Entry 8BRS (X-ray diffraction, 1.20 A resolution); this record covers chains A and B.

Chain A:
Molecule: Penicillin G acylase
From: Bacillus sp. FJAT-27231
UniProt: A0A0K9H482 (A0A0K9H482_9BACI); residues 1-212 here correspond to UniProt positions 25-236 (UniProt number = residue number + 24)
Chain sequence (212 residues; each row starts with the number of its first residue):
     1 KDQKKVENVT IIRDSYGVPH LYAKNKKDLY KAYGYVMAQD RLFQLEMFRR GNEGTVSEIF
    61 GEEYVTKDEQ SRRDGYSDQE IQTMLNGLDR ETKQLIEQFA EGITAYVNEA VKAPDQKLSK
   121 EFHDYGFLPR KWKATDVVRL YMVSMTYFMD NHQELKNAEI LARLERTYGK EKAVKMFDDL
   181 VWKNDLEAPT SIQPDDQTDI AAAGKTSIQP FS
Unresolved in the structure: 1-2, 198-212
Sequence notes: engineered mutation Ala201 (Lys225 in A0A0K9H482), Ala202 (Lys226 in A0A0K9H482), Ala203 (Glu227 in A0A0K9H482)
Ion coordination: Ca2+: Glu154 (shared with Asn73(B), Thr75(B), Asp76(B), Glu256(B) of chain B)

Chain B:
Molecule: Penicillin G acylase
From: Bacillus sp. FJAT-27231
UniProt: A0A0K9H482 (A0A0K9H482_9BACI); residues 1-538 here correspond to UniProt positions 268-805 (UniProt number = residue number + 267)
Chain sequence (538 residues; each row starts with the number of its first residue):
     1 SNAMIIGAKK SKSGNALLFS GPQVGFVAPG FLYEVGLHSP GFDMEGSGFI GYPFIMFGAN
    61 QHLALTATAG YGNVTDIFEE KLNPANSTQY FYKGKWRNME KRTETFIVRG EDGKSKKIEE
   121 TFFHTVHGPV ISLDAAANVA YSKSWSFRGT EAKSIQAYMK ANWAKNVKEF QQAASEFTMS
   181 LNWYYADKKG NIAYYHVGKY PIRSNQIDDR FPTPGTGEYE WKGFQSFAKN PQAINPKKGY
   241 VVNWNNKPSK YWRNGEYSIV WGKDNRVQQF INGIEARGKV DLKDLNEINY TASFAQLRTH
   301 YFKPLLIKTL EKYQSENKEY AYLVEQLRKW NNLKEDKNHD GYYDAGVAAF FDEWWNNTHD
   361 KLFNDSLGIV SDLTREITDH RMGATLAYKV LSGEPTNYQW KSAAAAELII LESTDEALAK
   421 LHKEKGEEAD KWRAPIKTMT FGAKSLIAIP HGYGSKTEII EMNRGSENHY IEMTPKQPEG
   481 FNVTPPGQIG FIHKDGTLSE HYEDQLSLYA NWKFKPFLFD KKDVKRASVS VSEFNARK
Unresolved in the structure: 111-113, 528-538
Sequence notes: engineered mutation Ala135 (Lys402 in A0A0K9H482), Ala136 (Glu403 in A0A0K9H482), Ala137 (Lys404 in A0A0K9H482), Ala403 (Lys670 in A0A0K9H482), Ala404 (Glu671 in A0A0K9H482), Ala405 (Glu672 in A0A0K9H482), Leu408 (Lys675 in A0A0K9H482)
Ion coordination: Ca2+ site 1: Asn73, Thr75, Asp76, Glu256 (shared with Glu154(A) of chain A); Ca2+ site 2: Asp336, Asn338, Asp340, Tyr342, Asp344

Interface between chain A and chain B:
Pairs across the interface (297; chain A residue first):
  Asp14(A) with Leu518(B); Ala527(B)
  Ser15(A) with His501(B); Ala527(B), hydrogen bond (side chain-backbone)
  Tyr16(A) with Gln488(B); His501(B), hydrogen bond (backbone-side chain); Asp504(B); Gln505(B); Leu508(B); Lys515(B)
  Gly17(A) with Gln488(B); His501(B)
  Val18(A) with Glu34(B); Gln488(B)
  Pro19(A) with Tyr33(B); Glu34(B); Val35(B); Gly36(B), hydrogen bond (backbone-backbone); Gln488(B)
  His20(A) with Gly36(B); Glu45(B), salt bridge; Leu518(B); Val524(B)
  Leu21(A) with Gly36(B), hydrogen bond (backbone-backbone); Leu37(B); His38(B), hydrogen bond (backbone-backbone)
  Tyr22(A) with His38(B); Lys521(B); Val524(B)
  Ala23(A) with His38(B), hydrogen bond (backbone-backbone); Ser39(B); Pro40(B)
  Lys24(A) with Pro40(B)
  Lys26(A) with Ser39(B); Trp163(B)
  Leu29(A) with His38(B); Ser39(B); Phe42(B), hydrophobic
  Tyr30(A) with Phe42(B); Pro53(B); Met159(B), hydrophobic; Trp163(B), hydrogen bond
  Tyr33(A) with Val35(B), hydrophobic; Leu37(B), hydrophobic; Tyr52(B); Pro53(B); Phe54(B), hydrogen bond (side chain-backbone); Ile55(B)
  Val36(A) with Tyr33(B), hydrogen bond (backbone-side chain)
  Met37(A) with Tyr33(B); Ile50(B), hydrophobic; Gly51(B), hydrogen bond (side chain-backbone); Tyr52(B)
  Asp40(A) with Tyr33(B), hydrogen bond; Gln488(B); Ile489(B); Gly490(B), hydrogen bond (backbone-backbone); Phe491(B), hydrogen bond (backbone-backbone)
  Arg41(A) with Pro29(B); Gly30(B), hydrogen bond (side chain-backbone); Leu32(B), hydrogen bond (side chain-backbone); Tyr33(B); Ile50(B); Gly487(B); Gln488(B), hydrogen bond (side chain-backbone); Gly490(B)
  Phe43(A) with His451(B); Gly452(B)
  Gln44(A) with Pro29(B); Gly30(B), hydrogen bond (side chain-backbone); Ile50(B); His451(B)
  Leu45(A) with Ile50(B), hydrophobic; Gly51(B)
  Met47(A) with Ile449(B); Pro450(B); His451(B)
  Phe48(A) with Phe31(B), hydrophobic; Ile50(B), hydrophobic; Ser445(B); Ile447(B), hydrophobic; His451(B)
  Gly54(A) with Phe106(B)
  Val56(A) with Ile449(B), hydrophobic
  Ser57(A) with Ile107(B), hydrogen bond (side chain-backbone); Val108(B); Arg109(B), hydrogen bond (backbone-backbone)
  Glu58(A) with Ile107(B), hydrogen bond (backbone-backbone); Arg109(B), hydrogen bond (backbone-side chain)
  Ile59(A) with Arg109(B), hydrogen bond (backbone-side chain)
  Phe60(A) with Pro450(B), hydrophobic
  Gly61(A) with Val108(B); Arg109(B)
  Glu62(A) with Val108(B)
  Tyr64(A) with Lys444(B), hydrogen bond; Ala448(B); Ile449(B), hydrophobic; Pro450(B)
  Val65(A) with Val108(B), hydrophobic; Ile118(B), hydrophobic
  Lys67(A) with Ile447(B)
  Asp68(A) with Phe106(B)
  Glu69(A) with Phe106(B); Glu120(B); Phe122(B)
  Arg72(A) with Arg102(B), hydrogen bond (backbone-side chain); Glu104(B), salt bridge; Thr105(B), hydrogen bond (side chain-backbone); Phe106(B)
  Arg73(A) with Arg102(B), hydrogen bond (backbone-side chain); Phe122(B); Pro129(B); Val130(B); Ile131(B)
  Asp74(A) with Pro129(B); Ile131(B); Lys143(B), salt bridge; Trp145(B); Arg148(B), hydrogen bond (backbone-side chain)
  Gly75(A) with Arg148(B), hydrogen bond (backbone-side chain)
  Tyr76(A) with Trp145(B); Arg148(B); Gly149(B), hydrogen bond (side chain-backbone); Glu151(B), hydrogen bond
  Met84(A) with Gly149(B); Glu151(B); Ala152(B), hydrophobic
  Gly87(A) with Lys153(B), hydrogen bond (backbone-side chain)
  Leu88(A) with Ala152(B); Lys153(B); Gln156(B)
  Asp89(A) with Gln156(B), hydrogen bond (backbone-side chain)
  Thr92(A) with Gln156(B), hydrogen bond; Met159(B)
  Leu95(A) with Trp163(B), hydrophobic
  Phe99(A) with Gly51(B); Pro53(B), hydrophobic
  Asp115(A) with His493(B); Lys494(B)
  Gln116(A) with Phe491(B); His493(B), hydrogen bond
  Lys117(A) with Phe491(B)
  Leu118(A) with Phe491(B)
  Ser119(A) with Phe491(B); Ile492(B)
  Lys120(A) with Ile492(B), hydrogen bond (backbone-backbone); His493(B); Lys494(B); Gly496(B)
  Glu121(A) with Gly452(B); Tyr453(B)
  His123(A) with Lys494(B)
  Asp124(A) with Tyr453(B), hydrogen bond
  Tyr125(A) with Arg109(B), hydrogen bond (backbone-side chain); Tyr453(B)
  Leu140(A) with Gly51(B); Tyr52(B)
  Tyr141(A) with Tyr52(B), hydrogen bond (backbone-side chain); Phe54(B), hydrophobic; Glu151(B); Ser154(B); Ile155(B), hydrophobic; Phe177(B); Met179(B), hydrogen bond
  Met142(A) with Glu151(B)
  Val143(A) with Ile447(B)
  Ser144(A) with Phe31(B); Phe49(B); Tyr52(B), hydrogen bond
  Met145(A) with Tyr52(B), hydrogen bond (backbone-side chain); Met179(B), hydrophobic
  Thr146(A) with Trp145(B); Met179(B)
  Tyr147(A) with Leu446(B), hydrophobic
  Phe148(A) with Val24(B), hydrophobic; Ala69(B), hydrophobic; Tyr71(B); Leu446(B), hydrophobic
  Met149(A) with Val74(B); Thr75(B), hydrogen bond (backbone-side chain); Phe147(B), hydrophobic; Met179(B), hydrophobic; Ser180(B), hydrogen bond (side chain-backbone); Leu181(B), hydrophobic
  Asp150(A) with Thr75(B); Lys143(B), salt bridge; Trp145(B), hydrogen bond
  Asn151(A) with Thr75(B); Glu256(B); Tyr257(B)
  His152(A) with Ile131(B); Lys143(B), hydrogen bond
  Gln153(A) with Glu256(B); Tyr257(B)
  Glu154(A) with Thr75(B); Asp76(B); Ile77(B), hydrogen bond (side chain-backbone); Arg210(B); Phe211(B); Pro212(B); Glu256(B)
  Leu155(A) with Ile131(B), hydrophobic; Tyr141(B), hydrophobic
  Lys156(A) with Glu376(B), salt bridge
  Asn157(A) with Arg210(B), hydrogen bond (side chain-backbone); Phe211(B); Glu256(B), hydrogen bond (side chain-backbone)
  Ala158(A) with Phe211(B)
  Glu159(A) with Leu373(B)
  Ile160(A) with Leu373(B), hydrophobic; Ile377(B), hydrophobic
  Leu161(A) with Phe211(B), hydrophobic
  Arg163(A) with Ile369(B), hydrogen bond (side chain-backbone); Val370(B); Asp372(B), salt bridge; Leu373(B)
  Leu164(A) with Val370(B), hydrophobic
  Thr167(A) with Ile369(B)
  Tyr168(A) with Ser366(B), hydrogen bond (side chain-backbone)
  Lys172(A) with Tyr398(B), hydrogen bond
  Lys175(A) with Asn397(B); Tyr398(B)
  Met176(A) with Ser366(B); Leu367(B), hydrophobic; Tyr398(B), hydrophobic; Trp400(B), hydrophobic
  Phe177(A) with Arg210(B); Phe211(B), hydrophobic
  Asp178(A) with Arg210(B), salt bridge; Asn397(B)
  Asp179(A) with Leu386(B); Thr396(B); Asn397(B), hydrogen bond (side chain-backbone); Tyr398(B), hydrogen bond (side chain-backbone); Trp400(B), hydrogen bond
  Leu180(A) with Ile259(B); Leu367(B), hydrophobic; Ile377(B); Thr378(B)
  Val181(A) with Arg210(B), hydrogen bond (backbone-side chain); Glu256(B); Ser258(B); Ile259(B), hydrophobic
  Trp182(A) with Ser258(B), hydrogen bond (backbone-side chain); Ile259(B), hydrophobic; Trp261(B), hydrogen bond (side chain-backbone); Gly262(B); Thr385(B)
  Lys183(A) with Arg210(B); Arg253(B), hydrogen bond (backbone-side chain)
  Asn184(A) with Lys247(B), hydrogen bond; Lys250(B), hydrogen bond (side chain-backbone); Tyr251(B)
  Asp185(A) with Lys247(B), hydrogen bond (backbone-side chain); Trp261(B); Gly262(B); Lys263(B), hydrogen bond (side chain-backbone); Thr385(B); Lys389(B), salt bridge
  Leu186(A) with Tyr251(B), hydrophobic
  Glu187(A) with Lys263(B), salt bridge
  Ala188(A) with Lys247(B); Trp261(B); Gly262(B); Lys263(B)
  Pro189(A) with Asn246(B), hydrogen bond (backbone-side chain); Lys247(B); Gly262(B); Lys263(B); Asn265(B); Val267(B), hydrophobic; Ile271(B), hydrophobic
  Thr190(A) with Asn246(B); Lys247(B); Pro248(B); Ser249(B); Lys250(B)
  Ser191(A) with Lys238(B), hydrogen bond (backbone-side chain); Val241(B); Val242(B), hydrogen bond (side chain-backbone); Asn243(B), hydrogen bond; Asn246(B), hydrogen bond; Lys247(B), hydrogen bond (backbone-backbone); Pro248(B), hydrogen bond (backbone-backbone)
  Ile192(A) with Tyr194(B), hydrophobic; Gln232(B); Ala233(B), hydrophobic; Pro248(B), hydrogen bond (backbone-backbone); Ser249(B)
  Asp196(A) with Gln232(B); Ala233(B); Pro236(B); Lys237(B), hydrogen bond (side chain-backbone)
  Gln197(A) with Ala228(B); Asn230(B), hydrogen bond (side chain-backbone); Pro231(B); Gln232(B), hydrogen bond (side chain-backbone)
Other interface residues (no listed pair), chain A (118 interface residues in all): Gln3, Ile12, Arg13, Asn25, Gln39, Leu85, Glu91, Ile96, Val137, Val138, Gln193, Pro194
Other interface residues (no listed pair), chain B (148 interface residues in all): Gln23, Met56, His124, Ser132, Asp208, Asp209, Thr213, Gly255, Gln268, Asp365, Thr374, Glu394, Lys525

Overview:
Chain A and chain B form an interface of 118 and 148 residues respectively, with 73 hydrogen bonds and 9 salt
bridges. Polar contacts include His20(A)-Glu45(B), Arg72(A)-Glu104(B) and Asp74(A)-Lys143(B). The Ca2+ site 1
is built by Glu154(A), Asn73(B), Thr75(B), Asp76(B) and Glu256(B).
Chain A is Penicillin G acylase and chain B is Penicillin G acylase, both from Bacillus sp. FJAT-27231; the
structure, Crystal structure of a variant of penicillin G acylase from Bacillaceae i. s. sp. FJAT-27231 with
..., was determined by X-ray diffraction together with 8BRQ, 8BRR and 8BRT from the same study.
